2A2A - chains A and B; structure by X-ray diffraction, 1.47 A resolution.

[Chain A (and B)]
Molecule: Death-associated protein kinase 2
From: Homo sapiens
Notes: EC 2.7.1.37; fragment: D40 truncation; chain B of this document is another copy of the same molecule, construct and numbering; everything in this record applies to it too
UniProt: Q9UIK4 (DAPK2_HUMAN); residues 1-320 here correspond to UniProt positions 11-330 (UniProt number = residue number + 10)
Chain sequence (321 residues; row label = number of the first residue in the row; numbering starts at 0):
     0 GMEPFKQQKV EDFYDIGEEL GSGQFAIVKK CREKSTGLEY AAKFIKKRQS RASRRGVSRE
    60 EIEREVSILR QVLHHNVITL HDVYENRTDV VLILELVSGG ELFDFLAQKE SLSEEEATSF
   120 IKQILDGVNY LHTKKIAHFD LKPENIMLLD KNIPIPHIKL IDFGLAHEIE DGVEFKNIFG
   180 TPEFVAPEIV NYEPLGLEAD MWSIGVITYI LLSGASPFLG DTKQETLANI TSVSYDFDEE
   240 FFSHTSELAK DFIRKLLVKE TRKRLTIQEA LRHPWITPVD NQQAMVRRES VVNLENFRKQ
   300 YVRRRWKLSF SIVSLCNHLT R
Not modelled in the structure: 0, 305-320 (chain B: 0-1, 305-320)
Sequence notes: expression tag (0)
Curated features (UniProtKB/Swiss-Prot):
  - region: Gln-282 to Val-291 (Autoinhibitory domain)
  - active site: Asp-139 (Proton acceptor)
  - binding site (ATP): Leu-19 to Val-27, Lys-42
  - modified residue (Phosphoserine): Ser-289, Ser-308
Metal / ion sites: Na+ site 1: Asn-190 (shared with Asn-190(B) of chain B); Na+ site 2: Leu-211, Thr-244
Reported in the primary citation:
  - self-association interface (contacts with another copy of this molecule): Arg-47, Arg-50, Arg-53, Asp-220, Leu-226
  - contacts within the chain: Glu-182/Arg-303
  - post-translational modification sites: Ser-289, Ser-308 (citing earlier work)
  - mutagenesis - R47E/R50E/R53E/R54E: decreased binding to another copy of this molecule
  - mutagenesis - R47E/R50E/R53E/R54E, L226R, W305D: decreased catalytic activity
  - mutagenesis - D220K, D220K/W305D (9.7 +/- 1.9 uM), L226R/W305D (2.7 +/- 0.1 uM), S308A (4-fold): increased binding to Ca2+/CaM
  - mutagenesis - D220K, S308A: increased catalytic activity
  - mutagenesis - W305D (5-fold): increased binding to another copy of this molecule
  - mutagenesis - D220K: decreased binding to dimers
  - mutagenesis - W305D: abolished binding to Ca2+/CaM
  - mutagenesis - W305D (5-fold): increased binding to BiFC signal
  - mutagenesis - W305D: decreased signaling in response to TG
  - mutagenesis - S308A: unchanged binding to BiFC readout
  - mutagenesis - S308A: increased signaling in response to TG
  - mutagenesis - D220K/S308A (Kd <3.5 nM), L226R/S308A (Kd <3.5 nM): unchanged binding to Ca2+/CaM
  - mutagenesis - D220K: unchanged signaling in response to TG
  - mutagenesis - D220K: increased signaling in response to in the absence of TG
  - mutagenesis - L226R: decreased signaling

[Interface between chain A and chain B]
Contacting residue pairs (50):
  Arg-47(A) with Asp-220(B), hydrogen bond (side chain-backbone)
  Gln-48(A) with Arg-302(B); Arg-304(B), hydrogen bond (side chain-backbone)
  Ser-49(A) with Arg-302(B)
  Arg-50(A) with Leu-218(B), hydrogen bond (side chain-backbone); Gly-219(B), hydrogen bond (side chain-backbone); Asp-220(B), salt bridge
  Ala-51(A) with Leu-218(B), hydrophobic; Arg-303(B)
  Ser-57(A) with Thr-221(B)
  Glu-59(A) with Thr-221(B)
  Glu-143(A) with Arg-53(B), salt bridge
  Phe-174(A) with Gln-223(B)
  Lys-175(A) with Gln-223(B)
  Asn-176(A) with Lys-222(B); Gln-223(B); Leu-226(B)
  Ile-177(A) with Val-189(B); Lys-222(B), hydrogen bond (backbone-side chain); Leu-226(B)
  Glu-182(A) with Ala-51(B)
  Val-189(A) with Ile-177(B); Tyr-191(B)
  Asn-190(A) with Tyr-191(B)
  Tyr-191(A) with Val-189(B); Asn-190(B); Leu-226(B); Ala-227(B), hydrogen bond (side chain-backbone); Thr-230(B)
  Leu-218(A) with Arg-50(B), hydrogen bond (backbone-side chain); Ala-51(B), hydrophobic
  Gly-219(A) with Arg-50(B)
  Asp-220(A) with Arg-47(B), hydrogen bond (backbone-side chain); Arg-50(B); Glu-59(B)
  Thr-221(A) with Ser-57(B); Glu-59(B)
  Lys-222(A) with Asn-176(B); Ile-177(B), hydrogen bond (side chain-backbone)
  Gln-223(A) with Phe-174(B); Lys-175(B); Asn-176(B)
  Leu-226(A) with Asn-176(B); Ile-177(B); Tyr-191(B)
  Ala-227(A) with Tyr-191(B), hydrogen bond (backbone-side chain)
  Thr-230(A) with Tyr-191(B)
  Arg-302(A) with Ser-49(B), hydrogen bond (backbone-side chain); Ser-52(B)
  Arg-303(A) with Ala-51(B)
Also at the interface, not in a pair above, chain A (32 interface residues in all): Ser-52, Glu-60, Lys-141, Phe-178, Glu-224
Also at the interface, not in a pair above, chain B (31 interface residues in all): Glu-60, Phe-178, Glu-182, Glu-224

[Summary]
The interface between chain A and chain B involves 32 residues on one side and 31 on the other; the contacts
include 11 hydrogen bonds and 2 salt bridges. Polar pairs include Arg-50(A)/Asp-220(B), Glu-143(A)/Arg-53(B)
and Arg-47(A)/Asp-220(B). From the paper: D220K, D220K/W305D and L226R/W305D of chain A, among others,
increase binding to Ca2+/CaM; modification sites Ser-289(A) and Ser-308(A); 9 substitutions were tested in
all.
Chain A and chain B are both Death-associated protein kinase 2 (Homo sapiens); the structure, High-resolution
crystallographic analysis of the autoinhibited conformation of a human death-associated protein kinase, was
determined by X-ray diffraction (same publication as 2XZS and 1YRP).
